5G3L - chains D and E of the 5 polymer chains in the assembly; structure by X-ray diffraction, 1.72 A resolution.

# Chain D (and E)
Name: Heat-labile enterotoxin iib, B chain
Organism: Escherichia coli
Notes: chain E of this document is another copy of the same molecule, construct and numbering; everything in this record applies to it too
UniProt: P43529 (E2BB_ECOLX); residues 1-99 here correspond to UniProt positions 24-122 (UniProt number = residue number + 23)
Sequence (99 residues; numbered 1 to 99; the number before each row is that of its first residue):
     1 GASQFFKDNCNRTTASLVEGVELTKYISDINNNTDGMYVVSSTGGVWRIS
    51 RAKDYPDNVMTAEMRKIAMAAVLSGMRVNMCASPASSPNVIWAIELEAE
Disulfides: Cys10-Cys81
Modified / non-standard residues: Met69 (hydroxy-l-methionine; ME0)
Ion coordination: Na+: Thr13, Ala15

# How chain D and chain E interact
Residue-residue contacts (56; chain D residue first):
  Gly1(D) - Lys25(E)  hydrogen bond (backbone-side chain)
  Phe5(D) - Ile27(E)  hydrophobic
  Phe5(D) - Tyr38(E)  hydrophobic
  Phe5(D) - Val46(E)  hydrophobic
  Phe5(D) - Pro88(E)  hydrophobic
  Phe6(D) - Ile27(E)  hydrophobic
  Asn9(D) - Thr34(E)
  Arg12(D) - Thr34(E)
  Thr13(D) - Asn31(E)
  Ser50(D) - Ile30(E)
  Tyr55(D) - Arg51(E)
  Tyr55(D) - Ala52(E)  hydrogen bond (side chain-backbone)
  Tyr55(D) - Lys53(E)  hydrogen bond (side chain-backbone)
  Pro56(D) - Asp35(E)
  Pro56(D) - Arg51(E)
  Asp57(D) - Ile30(E)
  Asp57(D) - Asp35(E)
  Val59(D) - Arg65(E)
  Met60(D) - Ser28(E)  hydrogen bond (backbone-side chain)
  Met60(D) - Asp29(E)
  Met60(D) - Ile30(E)  hydrophobic
  Met60(D) - Asp35(E)
  Met60(D) - Gly36(E)
  Met60(D) - Met37(E)  hydrophobic
  Glu63(D) - Tyr26(E)  hydrogen bond
  Glu63(D) - Met37(E)
  Glu63(D) - Arg65(E)  salt bridge
  Glu63(D) - Met69(E)
  Met64(D) - Ser28(E)
  Lys66(D) - Met69(E)
  Ile67(D) - Tyr26(E)  hydrophobic
  Ile67(D) - Met69(E)
  Met76(D) - Val72(E)
  Met76(D) - Leu73(E)  hydrophobic
  Cys81(D) - Asn31(E)
  Trp92(D) - Asp29(E)
  Trp92(D) - Ile30(E)  hydrogen bond (backbone-backbone)
  Trp92(D) - Asn31(E)
  Ala93(D) - Ser28(E)
  Ala93(D) - Asp29(E)
  Ile94(D) - Tyr26(E)
  Ile94(D) - Ile27(E)
  Ile94(D) - Ser28(E)  hydrogen bond (backbone-backbone)
  Glu95(D) - Lys25(E)
  Glu95(D) - Tyr26(E)
  Glu95(D) - Ile27(E)
  Leu96(D) - Thr24(E)
  Leu96(D) - Lys25(E)
  Leu96(D) - Tyr26(E)  hydrogen bond (backbone-backbone)
  Leu96(D) - Met69(E)
  Glu97(D) - Thr24(E)
  Glu97(D) - Lys25(E)  salt bridge
  Ala98(D) - Thr24(E)  hydrogen bond (backbone-backbone)
  Ala98(D) - Val72(E)
  Glu99(D) - Thr24(E)
  Glu99(D) - Lys25(E)  hydrogen bond (backbone-side chain)
Interface residues without a listed pair, chain D (29 interface residues in all): Ser3, Thr61, Ala70
Interface residues without a listed pair, chain E (25 interface residues in all): Glu22, Val40, Ser42

# Overview
The interface between chain D and chain E involves 29 residues on one side and 25 on the other; the contacts
include 10 hydrogen bonds and 2 salt bridges. Among the polar pairs are Glu63(D)-Arg65(E), Glu97(D)-Lys25(E)
and Gly1(D)-Lys25(E).
Chain D and chain E are both Heat-labile enterotoxin iib, B chain (Escherichia coli); the structure,
Escherichia coli heat labile enterotoxin type iib B-pentamer complexed with sialylated sugar, was determined
by X-ray diffraction.
